9K2W - chains A and B; structure by electron microscopy, 3.54 A resolution.

== Chain A ==
Name: Ubiquitin carboxyl-terminal hydrolase 7
Source organism: Homo sapiens
Notes: EC 3.4.19.12
Reference sequence: Q93009 (UBP7_HUMAN); residues 1-1102 here = UniProt positions 1-1102
Amino-acid sequence (1107 residues; row label = number of the first residue in the row; numbers below 1 keep their minus sign (Gly-4 is residue -4)):
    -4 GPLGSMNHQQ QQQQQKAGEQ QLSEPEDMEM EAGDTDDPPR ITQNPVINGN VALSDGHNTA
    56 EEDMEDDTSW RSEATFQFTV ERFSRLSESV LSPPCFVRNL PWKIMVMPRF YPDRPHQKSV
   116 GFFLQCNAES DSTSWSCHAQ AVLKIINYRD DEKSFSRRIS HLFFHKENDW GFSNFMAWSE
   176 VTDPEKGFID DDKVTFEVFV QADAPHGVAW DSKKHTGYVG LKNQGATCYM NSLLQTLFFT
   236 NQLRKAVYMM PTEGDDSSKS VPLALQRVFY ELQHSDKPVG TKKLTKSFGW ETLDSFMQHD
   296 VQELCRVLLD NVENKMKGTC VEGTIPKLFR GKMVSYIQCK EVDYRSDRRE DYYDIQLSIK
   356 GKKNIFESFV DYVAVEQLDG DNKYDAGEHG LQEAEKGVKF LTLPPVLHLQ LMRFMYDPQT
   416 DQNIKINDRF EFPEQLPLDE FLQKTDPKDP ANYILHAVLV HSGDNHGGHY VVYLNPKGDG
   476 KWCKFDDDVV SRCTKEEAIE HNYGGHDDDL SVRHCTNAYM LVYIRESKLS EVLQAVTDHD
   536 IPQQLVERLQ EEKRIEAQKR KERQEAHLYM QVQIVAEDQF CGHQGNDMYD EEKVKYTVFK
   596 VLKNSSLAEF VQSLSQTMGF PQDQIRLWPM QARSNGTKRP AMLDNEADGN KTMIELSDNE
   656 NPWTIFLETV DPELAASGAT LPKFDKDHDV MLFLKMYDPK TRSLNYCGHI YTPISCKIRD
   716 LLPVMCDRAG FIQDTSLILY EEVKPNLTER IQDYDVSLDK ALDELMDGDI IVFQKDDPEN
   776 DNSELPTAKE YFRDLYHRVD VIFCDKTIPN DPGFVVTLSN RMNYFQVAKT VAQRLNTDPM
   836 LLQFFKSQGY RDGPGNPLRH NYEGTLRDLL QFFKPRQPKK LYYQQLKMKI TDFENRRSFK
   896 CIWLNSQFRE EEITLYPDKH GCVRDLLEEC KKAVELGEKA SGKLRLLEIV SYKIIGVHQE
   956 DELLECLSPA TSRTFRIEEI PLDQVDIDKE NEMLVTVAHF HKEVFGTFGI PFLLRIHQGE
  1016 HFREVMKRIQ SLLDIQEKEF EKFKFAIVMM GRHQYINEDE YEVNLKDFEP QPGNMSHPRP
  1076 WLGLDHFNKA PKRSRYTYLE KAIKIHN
Disordered / not traced: -4 to 559, 1084-1102
Construct notes: expression tag (-4 to 0)
Swiss-Prot annotation at these positions:
  - active site: Cys223 (Nucleophile), His464 (Proton acceptor)
  - modified residue: Ser18 (Phosphoserine), Ser49 (Phosphoserine), Lys869 (N6-acetyllysine), Ser963 (Phosphoserine), Lys1084 (N6-acetyllysine), Lys1096 (N6-acetyllysine)
  - cross-link (Glycyl lysine isopeptide (Lys-Gly)): Lys869 (interchain with G-Cter in SUMO2), Lys882 (interchain with G-Cter in SUMO2)
  - natural variant: Tyr143 to Asn1102 (deletion: In HAFOUS), Met225 (M225I: In HAFOUS), Glu345 (E345K: In HAFOUS), Leu373 (L373F: In HAFOUS), Gly392 (G392D: In HAFOUS), Val485 (V485G: In HAFOUS), Cys576 to Asn1102 (deletion: In HAFOUS), Leu757 (L757P: In HAFOUS; uncertain significance), Ile766 (I766T: In HAFOUS), Asp1080 (D1080N: In HAFOUS)
  - mutagenesis: Asp164 (D164A: Decreased binding to p53/TP53 and MDM2), Trp165 (W165A: Loss of binding to p53/TP53 and MDM2), Cys223 (C223A: Complete loss of activity. Localized in the nucleus and does not inhibit FOXO4-dependent transcriptional activity. Loss of ability to deubiquitinate CRY2; C223S: Catalytically inactive mutant ...), His456 (H456A: Complete loss of activity), His464 (H464A: Complete loss of activity)

== Chain B ==
Name: DNA (cytosine-5)-methyltransferase 1
Source organism: Homo sapiens
Notes: EC 2.1.1.37
Reference sequence: P26358 (DNMT1_HUMAN); residues 351-1616 here = UniProt positions 351-1616
Amino-acid sequence (1271 residues; each row starts with the number of its first residue):
   346 GPPTTPKCIQ CGQYLDDPDL KYGQHPPDAV DEPQMLTNEK LSIFDANESG FESYEALPQH
   406 KLTCFSVYCK HGHLCPIDTG LIEKNIELFF SGSAKPIYDD DPSLEGGVNG KNLGPINEWW
   466 ITGFDGGEKA LIGFSTSFAE YILMDPSPEY APIFGLMQEK IYISKIVVEF LQSNSDSTYE
   526 DLINKIETTV PPSGLNLNRF TEDSLLRHAQ FVVEQVESYD EAGDSDEQPI FLTPCMRDLI
   586 KLAGVTLGQR RAQARRQTIR HSTREKDRGP TKATTTKLVY QIFDTFFAEQ IEKDDREDKE
   646 NAFKRRRCGV CEVCQQPECG KCKACKDMVK FGGSGRSKQA CQERRCPNMA MKEADDDEEV
   706 DDNIPEMPSP KKMHQGKKKK QNKNRISWVG EAVKTDGKKS YYKKVCIDAE TLEVGDCVSV
   766 IPDDSSKPLY LARVTALWED SSNGQMFHAH WFCAGTDTVL GATSDPLELF LVDECEDMQL
   826 SYIHSKVKVI YKAPSENWAM EGGMDPESLL EGDDGKTYFY QLWYDQDYAR FESPPKTQPT
   886 EDNKFKFCVS CARLAEMRQK EIPRVLEQLE DLDSRVLYYS ATKNGILYRV GDGVYLPPEA
   946 FTFNIKLSSP VKRPRKEPVD EDLYPEHYRK YSDYIKGSNL DAPEPYRIGR IKEIFCPKKS
  1006 NGRPNETDIK IRVNKFYRPE NTHKSTPASY HADINLLYWS DEEAVVDFKA VQGRCTVEYG
  1066 EDLPECVQVY SMGGPNRFYF LEAYNAKSKS FEDPPNHARS PGNKGKGKGK GKGKPKSQAC
  1126 EPSEPEIEIK LPKLRTLDVF SGCGGLSEGF HQAGISDTLW AIEMWDPAAQ AFRLNNPGST
  1186 VFTEDCNILL KLVMAGETTN SRGQRLPQKG DVEMLCGGPP CQGFSGMNRF NSRTYSKFKN
  1246 SLVVSFLSYC DYYRPRFFLL ENVRNFVSFK RSMVLKLTLR CLVRMGYQCT FGVLQAGQYG
  1306 VAQTRRRAII LAAAPGEKLP LFPEPLHVFA PRACQLSVVV DDKKFVSNIT RLSSGPFRTI
  1366 TVRDTMSDLP EVRNGASALE ISYNGEPQSW FQRQLRGAQY QPILRDHICK DMSALVAARM
  1426 RHIPLAPGSD WRDLPNIEVR LSDGTMARKL RYTHHDRKNG RSSSGALRGV CSCVEAGKAC
  1486 DPAARQFNTL IPWCLPHTGN RHNHWAGLYG RLEWDGFFST TVTNPEPMGK QGRVLHPEQH
  1546 RVVSVRECAR SQGFPDTYRL FGNILDKHRQ VGNAVPPPLA KAIGLEIKLC MLAKARESAS
  1606 AKIKEEEAAK D
Disordered / not traced: 346-490, 603-612, 639-648, 664-684, 956-958, 978-984, 1106-1133, 1605-1616
Construct notes: expression tag (346-350)
Swiss-Prot annotation at these positions:
  - zinc finger: Asn646 to Pro692 (CXXC-type)
  - region: Lys1109 to Pro1120 (6 X 2 AA tandem repeats of K-G)
  - active site: Cys1226
  - binding site (Zn(2+)): Cys353, Cys356, Cys414, His418, Cys653, Cys656, Cys659, Cys664, Cys667, Cys670, Cys686, Cys691
  - binding site (S-adenosyl-L-methionine): Ser1146, Gly1150, Leu1151, Glu1168, Met1169, Asp1190, Cys1191, Asn1578, Val1580
  - site: Ser509 (Important for activity)
  - modified residue: Lys366 (N6-acetyllysine), Ser394 (Phosphoserine), Ser398 (Phosphoserine), Ser509 (Phosphoserine), Ser549 (Phosphoserine), Ser714 (Phosphoserine), Ser732 (Phosphoserine), Lys749 (N6-acetyllysine), Ser878 (Phosphoserine), Lys891 (N6-acetyllysine), Lys957 (N6-acetyllysine), Lys961 (N6-acetyllysine), Lys975 (N6-acetyllysine), Lys1054 (N6-acetyllysine), Lys1111 (N6-acetyllysine), Lys1113 (N6-acetyllysine), Lys1115 (N6-acetyllysine), Lys1117 (N6-acetyllysine), Lys1119 (N6-acetyllysine), Lys1121 (N6-acetyllysine) and 2 more in UniProt
  - cross-link: Lys1609 (Glycyl lysine isopeptide (Lys-Gly) (interchain with G-Cter in SUMO2))
  - natural variant: Asp490 to Pro491 (sequence variant, change not given here; In HSN1E), Tyr495 (Y495C: In HSN1E), Ala554 (A554V: In ADCADN), Gly589 (G589A: In ADCADN), Val590 (V590F: In ADCADN)
  - mutagenesis: Cys653 (C653G: Reduces activity about 10-fold; when associated with G-656; G-659; G-664; G-667 and G-670), Cys656 (C656G: Reduces activity about 10-fold; when associated with G-653; G-659; G-664; G-667 and G-670), Cys659 (C659G: Reduces activity about 10-fold; when associated with G-653; G-656; G-664; G-667 and G-670), Cys664 (C664F: Reduces activity about 10-fold; when associated with G-653; G-656; G-659; G-667 and G-670), Cys667 (C667G: Reduces activity about 10-fold; when associated with G-653; G-656; G-659; G-664 and G-670), Cys670 (C670G: Reduces activity about 10-fold; when associated with G-653; G-656; G-659; G-664 and G-667), Cys1226 (C1226A: Loss of activity)
Bound ions: Zn2+ site 1: His793, Cys820, Cys893, Cys896; Zn2+ site 2: Cys1476, Cys1478, Cys1485, His1502

== Interface between chain A and chain B ==
Residue-residue contacts (33):
  Lys739(A) - Asp1067(B)  salt bridge
  Lys739(A) - Arg1104(B)
  Asn741(A) - Tyr1064(B)
  Asn741(A) - Glu1066(B)
  Asn741(A) - Arg1104(B)  hydrogen bond (backbone-side chain)
  Leu742(A) - Asn1101(B)
  Leu742(A) - Arg1104(B)
  Thr743(A) - Asn1101(B)
  Glu744(A) - Asn1101(B)
  Arg788(A) - Asp1098(B)  salt bridge
  Arg788(A) - Pro1099(B)
  Tyr791(A) - Glu1066(B)  hydrogen bond
  Lys841(A) - Glu1391(B)  salt bridge
  Lys841(A) - Tyr1405(B)
  Gln843(A) - Tyr1405(B)
  Gln843(A) - Gln1406(B)
  Gly850(A) - Gln1406(B)
  Asn851(A) - Glu1391(B)  hydrogen bond
  Asn851(A) - Gln1406(B)
  Pro852(A) - Asn1389(B)
  Pro852(A) - Gly1390(B)
  Pro852(A) - Glu1391(B)
  Arg854(A) - Gln1393(B)
  Glu858(A) - His1036(B)
  Arg862(A) - Leu1086(B)
  Phe867(A) - Ala1403(B)
  Arg892(A) - Arg1378(B)
  Lys914(A) - Glu1376(B)  salt bridge
  Glu960(A) - Arg1378(B)  hydrogen bond (backbone-side chain)
  Glu960(A) - Arg1426(B)
  Glu960(A) - His1545(B)  salt bridge
  Pro964(A) - Arg1378(B)
  Pro964(A) - Asn1379(B)
Interface residues without a listed pair, chain A (27 interface residues in all): His792, Arg816, Tyr845, Asn856, Tyr857, Asp863, Leu962
Interface residues without a listed pair, chain B (26 interface residues in all): Pro1032, Ala1033, Glu1087, Arg1401, Gln1404

== Overview ==
27 residues of chain A face 26 of chain B across their interface, with 4 hydrogen bonds and 5 salt bridges.
Polar pairs include Lys739(A)-Asp1067(B), Arg788(A)-Asp1098(B) and Lys841(A)-Glu1391(B).
Here chain A is Ubiquitin carboxyl-terminal hydrolase 7 and chain B is DNA (cytosine-5)-methyltransferase 1,
both from Homo sapiens. Entry 9K2W (Cryo-EM structure of USP7:DNMT1 complex; closed conformation) was
determined by electron microscopy (same publication as 9K2X).
